6T9P - chain A; structure by X-ray diffraction, 2.70 A resolution.

== Chain A ==
Name: Cholinesterase
Source organism: Homo sapiens
Notes: EC 3.1.1.8
UniProtKB: P06276 (CHLE_HUMAN); residues 1-529 here correspond to UniProt positions 29-557 (UniProt number = residue number + 28)
Chain sequence (529 residues; numbered 1 to 529; the number before each row is that of its first residue):
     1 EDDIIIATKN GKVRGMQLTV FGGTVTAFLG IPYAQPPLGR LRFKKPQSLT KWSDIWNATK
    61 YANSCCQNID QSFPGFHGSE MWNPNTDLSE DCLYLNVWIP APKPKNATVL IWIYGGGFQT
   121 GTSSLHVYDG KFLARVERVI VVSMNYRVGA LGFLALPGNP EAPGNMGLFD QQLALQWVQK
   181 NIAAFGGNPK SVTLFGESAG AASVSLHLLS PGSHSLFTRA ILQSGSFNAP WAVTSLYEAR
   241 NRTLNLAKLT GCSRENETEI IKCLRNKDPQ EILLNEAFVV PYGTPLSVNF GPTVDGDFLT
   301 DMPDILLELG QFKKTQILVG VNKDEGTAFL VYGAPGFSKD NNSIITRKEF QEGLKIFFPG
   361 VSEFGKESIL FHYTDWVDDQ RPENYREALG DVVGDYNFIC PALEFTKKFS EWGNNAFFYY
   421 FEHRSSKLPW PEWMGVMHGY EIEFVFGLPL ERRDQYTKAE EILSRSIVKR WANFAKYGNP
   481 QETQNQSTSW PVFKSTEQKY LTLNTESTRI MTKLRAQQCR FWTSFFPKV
Disordered / not traced: 1-3
Differences from the reference sequence: engineered mutation Gln17 (Asn45 in P06276), Gln455 (Asn483 in P06276), Gln481 (Asn509 in P06276), Gln486 (Asn514 in P06276)
UniProt features mapped onto this chain:
  - active site: Ser198 (Acyl-ester intermediate), Glu325 (Charge relay system), His438 (Charge relay system)
  - binding site (tacrine): Trp82, His438
  - binding site (substrate): Gly116, Gly117
  - modified residue: Ser198 (Phosphoserine)
  - glycosylation (N-linked (GlcNAc...) asparagine): Asn57 (complex), Asn106 (complex), Asn241 (complex), Asn256 (complex), Asn341 (complex), Asn485
Disulfide bonds: Cys65-Cys92, Cys252-Cys263, Cys400-Cys519
Covalently attached groups: N-acetylglucosamine (NAG) linked to Asn57, Asn106, Asn256, Asn485; glycan linked to Asn241, Asn341
Ligand contacts: MXB ((R,E)-2-(hydroxyimino)-N-(3-(4-((2-methyl-1H-imidazol-1-yl)methyl)-1H-1,2,3-triazol-1-yl)-1-phenylpropyl)acetamide): Asn68, Ile69, Asp70, Trp82, Gly115, Gly116, Gly117, Thr120, Tyr128, Glu197, Ser198, Pro285, Leu286, Val288, Phe329, Tyr332, His438, Gly439

== In short ==
Ligands of chain A: compound MXB. N-acetylglucosamine is covalently linked to Asn57, Asn106, Asn256 and
Asn485. From UniProt: 3 active-site residues, tacrine-binding residues Trp82 and His438 and substrate-binding
residues Gly116 and Gly117.
Chain A is Cholinesterase (Homo sapiens); the structure, Human Butyrylcholinesterase in complex with
2-(N-hydroxyimino)-N-[(1R)-3-{4-[(2-methyl-1H-imidazol-1-yl)methyl]-1H-1,2,3-triazol-1-yl}-1-
phenylpropyl]acetamide, was determined by X-ray diffraction (same publication as 6T9S).
